Entry 9R3H (X-ray diffraction, 2.10 A resolution); this record covers chains A and B of the 4 polymer chains in the assembly.

Chain A (and B):
Protein: Isoform L-type of Pyruvate kinase PKLR
From: Homo sapiens
Notes: EC 2.7.1.40; chain B of this document is another copy of the same molecule, construct and numbering; everything in this record applies to it too
Reference sequence: P30613 (KPYR_HUMAN), isoform P30613-2; aligned to UniProt positions 1-543 over residues 1-543
Amino-acid sequence (447 residues; row label = number of the first residue in the row; note: 98 numbers in that range are skipped by the numbering (no residue carries them; nothing is unmodelled there); numbers below 1 keep their minus sign (Gly-1 is residue -1)):
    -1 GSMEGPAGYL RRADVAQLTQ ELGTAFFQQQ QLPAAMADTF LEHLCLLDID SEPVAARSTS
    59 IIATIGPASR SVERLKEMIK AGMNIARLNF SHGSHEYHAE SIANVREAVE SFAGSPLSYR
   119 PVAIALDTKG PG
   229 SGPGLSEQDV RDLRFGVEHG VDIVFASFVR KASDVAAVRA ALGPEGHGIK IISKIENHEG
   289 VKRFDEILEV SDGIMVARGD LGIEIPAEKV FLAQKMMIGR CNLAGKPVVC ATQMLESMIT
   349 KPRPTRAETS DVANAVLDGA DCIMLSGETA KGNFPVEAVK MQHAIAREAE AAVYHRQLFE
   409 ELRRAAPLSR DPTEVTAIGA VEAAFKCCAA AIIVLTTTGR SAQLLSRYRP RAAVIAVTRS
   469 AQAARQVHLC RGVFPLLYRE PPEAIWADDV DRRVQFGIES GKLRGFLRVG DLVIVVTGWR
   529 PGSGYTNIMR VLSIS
Unresolved in the structure: -1 to 22 (chain B: -1 to 9)
Construct notes: expression tag (-1 to 0); conflict Asp12 (Ser in P30613); linker (130, 229-230)
Bound ions: K+: Asn87, Ser89, Asp125, Thr126; Mg2+: Glu284, Asp308 (together with oxalate ion)
Small-molecule neighbours:
  - behxksomsfvubw-uhfffaoysa-n (A1JB3; 4-[4-[(7-azanyl-2,1,3-benzoxadiazol-4-yl)sulfonyl]piperazin-1-yl]sulfonylbenzene-1,2-diol): Phe38, Leu39, Leu42, Leu365, Asp366, Tyr402, Gln405, Leu406, Glu409
  - 1,6-di-O-phosphono-beta-D-fructofuranose (FBP): Leu443, Thr444, Thr445, Thr446, Gly447, Arg448, Ser449, Arg467, Trp494, Arg501, Thr525, Gly526, Trp527, Arg528, Pro529, Gly530, Ser531, Gly532, Tyr533, Thr534
  - oxalate ion (OXL): Arg85, Lys282, Glu284, Met303, Ala305, Arg306, Gly307, Asp308, Thr340, Met372

How chain A and chain B interact:
Residue-residue contacts (70; chain A residue first):
  Asp36(A) - Arg412(B)  salt bridge
  Arg404(A) - Arg412(B)
  Glu408(A) - Glu408(B)
  Glu408(A) - Arg411(B)  salt bridge
  Arg411(A) - Glu408(B)  salt bridge
  Arg411(A) - Arg411(B)
  Arg411(A) - Glu430(B)  salt bridge
  Arg412(A) - Arg404(B)
  Arg412(A) - Glu408(B)  salt bridge
  Ala414(A) - Lys434(B)  hydrogen bond (backbone-side chain)
  Pro415(A) - Ala11(B)
  Pro415(A) - Asp12(B)
  Pro415(A) - Lys434(B)  hydrogen bond (backbone-side chain)
  Leu416(A) - Asp12(B)  hydrogen bond (backbone-backbone)
  Leu416(A) - Val13(B)  hydrophobic
  Leu416(A) - Leu16(B)  hydrophobic
  Leu416(A) - Phe433(B)
  Leu416(A) - Lys434(B)
  Ser417(A) - Lys434(B)  hydrogen bond (backbone-backbone)
  Ser417(A) - Cys435(B)
  Arg418(A) - Leu16(B)
  Arg418(A) - Glu19(B)  salt bridge
  Arg418(A) - Leu20(B)
  Arg418(A) - Cys435(B)
  Arg418(A) - Gly518(B)  hydrogen bond (side chain-backbone)
  Arg418(A) - Leu520(B)
  Pro420(A) - Val539(B)  hydrophobic
  Val423(A) - Ala431(B)
  Val423(A) - Cys435(B)  hydrophobic
  Val423(A) - Val539(B)  hydrophobic
  Thr424(A) - Val539(B)
  Ile426(A) - Glu430(B)
  Ile426(A) - Lys434(B)
  Gly427(A) - Gly427(B)
  Glu430(A) - Arg411(B)  salt bridge
  Glu430(A) - Ile426(B)
  Glu430(A) - Glu430(B)
  Ala431(A) - Val423(B)
  Phe433(A) - Leu416(B)
  Lys434(A) - Ala414(B)
  Lys434(A) - Pro415(B)  hydrogen bond (side chain-backbone)
  Lys434(A) - Leu416(B)
  Lys434(A) - Ser417(B)  hydrogen bond (backbone-backbone)
  Lys434(A) - Glu422(B)
  Lys434(A) - Ile426(B)
  Lys434(A) - Tyr456(B)  hydrogen bond
  Cys435(A) - Ser417(B)
  Cys435(A) - Arg418(B)  hydrogen bond (backbone-side chain)
  Cys435(A) - Val423(B)  hydrophobic
  Cys436(A) - Leu416(B)  hydrophobic
  Tyr456(A) - Lys434(B)  hydrogen bond
  Gly518(A) - Arg418(B)  hydrogen bond (backbone-side chain)
  Asp519(A) - Arg418(B)
  Leu520(A) - Arg418(B)
  Asn535(A) - Met537(B)
  Asn535(A) - Arg538(B)
  Asn535(A) - Val539(B)  hydrogen bond (backbone-backbone)
  Asn535(A) - Leu540(B)
  Ile536(A) - Ile536(B)  hydrophobic
  Ile536(A) - Met537(B)
  Ile536(A) - Arg538(B)
  Met537(A) - Asn535(B)
  Met537(A) - Ile536(B)
  Met537(A) - Met537(B)  hydrogen bond (backbone-backbone)
  Arg538(A) - Asn535(B)
  Arg538(A) - Ile536(B)
  Val539(A) - Pro420(B)  hydrophobic
  Val539(A) - Val423(B)  hydrophobic
  Val539(A) - Thr424(B)
  Val539(A) - Asn535(B)  hydrogen bond (backbone-backbone)
Other interface residues (no listed pair), chain A (34 interface residues in all): Phe407, Ala413, Glu422, Ile522
Other interface residues (no listed pair), chain B (38 interface residues in all): Phe407, Cys436, Ile522

Overview:
34 residues of chain A face 38 of chain B across their interface; the contacts include 14 hydrogen bonds and 7
salt bridges. Polar contacts include Asp36(A)-Arg412(B), Glu408(A)-Arg411(B) and Arg411(A)-Glu430(B). Chain A
binds 1,6-di-O-phosphono-beta-D-fructofuranose, oxalate ion and behxksomsfvubw-uhfffaoysa-n. Asn87(A),
Ser89(A), Asp125(A) and Thr126(A) coordinate K+.
Both chains are Isoform L-type of Pyruvate kinase PKLR (Homo sapiens). Entry 9R3H (Structure of liver pyruvate
kinase in complex with fluorescent probe 4b) was determined by X-ray diffraction together with 9R3I, 9R3L,
9R3M and 9R3O from the same study.
